1ZVN - chains A and B; structure by X-ray diffraction, 2.16 A resolution.

== Chain A (and B) ==
Molecule: Cadherin 1
Organism: Gallus gallus
Notes: chain B of this document is another copy of the same molecule, construct and numbering; everything in this record applies to it too
UniProt: Q7ZYV7 (Q7ZYV7_CHICK); residues 2-98 here correspond to UniProt positions 60-156 (UniProt number = residue number + 58)
Sequence (99 residues; row label = number of the first residue in the row; numbering starts at 0):
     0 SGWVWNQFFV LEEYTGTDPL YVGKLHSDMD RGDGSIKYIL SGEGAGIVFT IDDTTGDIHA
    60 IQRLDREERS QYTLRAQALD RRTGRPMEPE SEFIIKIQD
Sequence notes: cloning artifact (0-1)

== Interface between chain A and chain B ==
Residue-residue contacts - 54 pairs, chain A then chain B:
  Ser0(A) - Glu87(B)
  Ser0(A) - Pro88(B)
  Gly1(A) - His25(B)
  Gly1(A) - Ser26(B)
  Gly1(A) - Asp27(B)  hydrogen bond (backbone-backbone)
  Gly1(A) - Glu87(B)  hydrogen bond (backbone-side chain)
  Trp2(A) - His25(B)
  Trp2(A) - Tyr37(B)  hydrophobic
  Trp2(A) - Ala75(B)
  Trp2(A) - Gln76(B)
  Trp2(A) - Ala77(B)  hydrophobic
  Trp2(A) - Glu87(B)
  Trp2(A) - Pro88(B)  hydrogen bond (side chain-backbone)
  Trp2(A) - Ser90(B)
  Val3(A) - His25(B)  hydrogen bond (backbone-backbone)
  Trp4(A) - Trp4(B)
  Trp4(A) - Asn5(B)
  Trp4(A) - Leu24(B)  hydrophobic
  Trp4(A) - Ser90(B)
  Trp4(A) - Phe92(B)  hydrophobic
  Asn5(A) - Trp4(B)
  Phe7(A) - Phe8(B)  hydrophobic
  Phe8(A) - Phe7(B)  hydrophobic
  Phe8(A) - Tyr20(B)  hydrophobic
  Phe8(A) - Gly22(B)
  Phe8(A) - Lys23(B)
  Leu10(A) - Leu19(B)  hydrophobic
  Leu10(A) - Tyr20(B)  hydrophobic
  Tyr13(A) - Tyr13(B)  hydrophobic
  Tyr13(A) - Leu19(B)
  Leu19(A) - Leu10(B)  hydrophobic
  Leu19(A) - Tyr13(B)  hydrophobic
  Tyr20(A) - Phe8(B)  hydrophobic
  Tyr20(A) - Leu10(B)
  Tyr20(A) - Gln97(B)
  Gly22(A) - Phe8(B)
  Lys23(A) - Phe8(B)
  Leu24(A) - Trp4(B)  hydrophobic
  His25(A) - Trp2(B)
  His25(A) - Val3(B)  hydrogen bond (backbone-backbone)
  Ser26(A) - Gly1(B)
  Asp27(A) - Gly1(B)  hydrogen bond (backbone-backbone)
  Tyr37(A) - Trp2(B)  hydrophobic
  Ala75(A) - Trp2(B)
  Ala75(A) - Trp4(B)  hydrophobic
  Gln76(A) - Trp2(B)
  Ala77(A) - Trp2(B)  hydrophobic
  Glu87(A) - Ser0(B)
  Glu87(A) - Gly1(B)  hydrogen bond (side chain-backbone)
  Glu87(A) - Trp2(B)
  Pro88(A) - Ser0(B)
  Pro88(A) - Trp2(B)  hydrogen bond (backbone-side chain)
  Ser90(A) - Trp2(B)  hydrogen bond
  Phe92(A) - Trp4(B)  hydrophobic
Also at the interface, not in a pair above, chain A (30 interface residues in all): Gln6, Val21, Glu91, Gln97
Also at the interface, not in a pair above, chain B (29 interface residues in all): Gln6, Val21
Interface features reported in the paper:
  - specific contacts: Trp2(A)-Pro88(B) (hydrogen bond), Val3(A)-His25(B) (backbone contact), Trp4(A)-Ser90(B) (water-mediated contact), Phe8(A)-Gly22(B), Tyr20(A)-Phe8(B), Gly22(A)-Phe8(B), Leu24(A)-Trp2(B) (hydrophobic contact), His25(A)-Val3(B) (backbone contact), Ala77(A)-Trp2(B), Pro88(A)-Trp2(B) (backbone contact), Ser90(A)-Trp4(B) (water-mediated contact)
  - interface residues, chain A: Gly1(A), Trp2(A), Trp4(A), Leu19(A), Leu24(A), Tyr37(A), Ala75(A), Glu87(A), Phe92(A)

== In short ==
30 residues of chain A face 29 of chain B across their interface; the contacts include 9 hydrogen bonds. Polar
contacts include Gly1(A)-Glu87(B), Trp2(A)-Pro88(B) and Ser90(A)-Trp2(B). The authors report a hydrogen bond
between Trp2(A) and Pro88(B); backbone contacts between Val3(A) and His25(B), His25(A) and Val3(B) and
Pro88(A) and Trp2(B); water-mediated contacts between Trp4(A) and Ser90(B) and Ser90(A) and Trp4(B). The paper
reports interface residues Gly1(A), Trp2(A) and Trp4(A) among others.
Chain A and chain B are both Cadherin 1 (Gallus gallus); the structure, Crystal structure of chick MN-cadherin
EC1, was determined by X-ray diffraction, deposited together with 1ZXK, 2A4C, 2A4E and 2A62.
